PDB entry 8ELG | X-ray diffraction, 1.65 A resolution | chains A and C of the 3 polymer chains in the assembly

# Chain A
Name: heavy chain HLA-B*15:01
Source organism: Homo sapiens
Chain sequence (278 residues; numbered 1 to 278; the number before each row is that of its first residue):
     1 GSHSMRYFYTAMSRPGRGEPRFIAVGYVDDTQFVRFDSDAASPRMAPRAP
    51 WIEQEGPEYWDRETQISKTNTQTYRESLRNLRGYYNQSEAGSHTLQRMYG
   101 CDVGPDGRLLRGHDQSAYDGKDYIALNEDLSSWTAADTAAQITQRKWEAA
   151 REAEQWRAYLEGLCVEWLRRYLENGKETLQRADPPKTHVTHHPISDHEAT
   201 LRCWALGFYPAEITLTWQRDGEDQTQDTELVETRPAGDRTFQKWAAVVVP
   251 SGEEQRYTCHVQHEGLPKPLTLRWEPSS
Not modelled in the structure: 277-278
Disulfide bonds: Cys101-Cys164, Cys203-Cys259
Reported in the primary citation:
  - conformationally variable residues (side-chain flip): Glu76

# Chain C
Name: NQK-OC43 peptide
Chain sequence (9 residues; numbered 1 to 9; the number before each row is that of its first residue):
     1 NQKLIANAF

# Chain A / chain C interface
Pairs across the interface (47; chain A residue first):
  Met5(A) with Asn1(C)
  Tyr7(A) with Asn1(C), hydrogen bond (side chain-backbone); Gln2(C)
  Tyr9(A) with Gln2(C), hydrogen bond; Ile5(C), hydrophobic
  Met45(A) with Gln2(C)
  Arg62(A) with Asn1(C), hydrogen bond; Gln2(C), hydrogen bond (side chain-backbone)
  Glu63(A) with Asn1(C); Gln2(C), hydrogen bond (side chain-backbone)
  Ile66(A) with Gln2(C); Lys3(C); Leu4(C), hydrophobic
  Ser67(A) with Gln2(C), hydrogen bond
  Asn70(A) with Gln2(C); Ile5(C), hydrogen bond (side chain-backbone)
  Thr73(A) with Ile5(C), hydrogen bond (side chain-backbone); Ala8(C)
  Glu76(A) with Ala8(C)
  Ser77(A) with Ala8(C); Phe9(C), hydrogen bond (side chain-backbone)
  Asn80(A) with Ala8(C); Phe9(C), hydrogen bond (side chain-backbone)
  Leu81(A) with Phe9(C), hydrophobic
  Tyr84(A) with Phe9(C), hydrogen bond (side chain-backbone)
  Arg97(A) with Ile5(C); Phe9(C)
  Tyr99(A) with Gln2(C); Lys3(C), hydrogen bond (side chain-backbone)
  Ser116(A) with Phe9(C)
  Tyr123(A) with Phe9(C), hydrophobic
  Thr143(A) with Phe9(C), hydrogen bond (side chain-backbone)
  Lys146(A) with Ala8(C); Phe9(C), hydrogen bond (side chain-backbone)
  Trp147(A) with Asn7(C); Ala8(C), hydrogen bond (side chain-backbone); Phe9(C), hydrophobic
  Ala150(A) with Asn7(C)
  Glu152(A) with Asn7(C)
  Gln155(A) with Lys3(C)
  Trp156(A) with Lys3(C)
  Tyr159(A) with Asn1(C), hydrogen bond (side chain-backbone); Gln2(C); Lys3(C)
  Leu163(A) with Asn1(C)
  Trp167(A) with Asn1(C)
  Tyr171(A) with Asn1(C), hydrogen bond (side chain-backbone)
Other interface residues (no listed pair), chain A (36 interface residues in all): Ala24, Tyr59, Thr69, Tyr74, Leu95, Ile124
Other interface residues (no listed pair), chain C (9 interface residues in all): Ala6

# Overview
36 residues of chain A and 9 residues of chain C are in contact; the contacts include 17 hydrogen bonds. Polar
contacts include Tyr7(A)-Asn1(C), Tyr9(A)-Gln2(C) and Arg62(A)-Asn1(C). The paper reports conformational
variability at Glu76(A).
Here chain A is heavy chain HLA-B*15:01 (Homo sapiens) and chain C is NQK-OC43 peptide. Entry 8ELG (Crystal
Structure of HLA-B*15:01 in complex with spike derived peptide NQKLIANAF from OC43 virus) was determined by
X-ray diffraction (same publication as 8ELH).
